PDB entry 6MCP | X-ray diffraction, 2.50 A resolution | chains A and B

== Chain A ==
Name: LegK7
Organism: Legionella pneumophila subsp. pneumophila
Notes: EC 2.7.11.1
UniProt: Q5ZU83 (Q5ZU83_LEGPH); residues 11-530 here = UniProt positions 11-530
Amino-acid sequence (523 residues; numbered 8 to 530; the number before each row is that of its first residue):
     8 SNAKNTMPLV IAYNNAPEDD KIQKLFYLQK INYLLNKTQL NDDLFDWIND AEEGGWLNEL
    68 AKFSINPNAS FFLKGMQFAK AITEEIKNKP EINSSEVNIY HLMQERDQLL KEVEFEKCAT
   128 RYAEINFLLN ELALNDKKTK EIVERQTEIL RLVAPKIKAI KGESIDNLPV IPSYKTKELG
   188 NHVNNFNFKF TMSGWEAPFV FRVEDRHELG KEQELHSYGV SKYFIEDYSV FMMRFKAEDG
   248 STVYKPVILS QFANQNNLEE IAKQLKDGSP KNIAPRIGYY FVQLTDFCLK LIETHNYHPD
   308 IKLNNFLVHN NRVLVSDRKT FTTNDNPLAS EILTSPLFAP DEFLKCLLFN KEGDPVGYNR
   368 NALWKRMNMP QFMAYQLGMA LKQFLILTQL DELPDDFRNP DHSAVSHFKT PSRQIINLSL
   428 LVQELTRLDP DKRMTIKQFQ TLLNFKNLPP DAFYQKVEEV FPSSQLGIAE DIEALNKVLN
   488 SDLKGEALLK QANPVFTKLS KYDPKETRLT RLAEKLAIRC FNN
Unresolved in the structure: 8-9, 530
Sequence notes: expression tag (8-10)
From the paper describing this entry:
  - mutagenesis - D307A: abolished catalytic activity with MOB kinase activator 1A (chain B)
  - catalytic residues: Asp307
  - mutagenesis - P282E, Y286A, N454E: decreased catalytic activity with MOB kinase activator 1A (chain B)
  - mutagenesis - R283A, R420A, K453E: unchanged catalytic activity with MOB kinase activator 1A (chain B)
  - mutagenesis - R319A: decreased stability
  - mutagenesis - D307A: decreased catalytic activity

== Chain B ==
Name: MOB kinase activator 1A
Organism: Homo sapiens
UniProt: Q9H8S9 (MOB1A_HUMAN); residues 33-213 here = UniProt positions 33-213
Amino-acid sequence (187 residues; row label = number of the first residue in the row):
    30 SNAEATLGSG NLRQAVMLPE GEDLNEWIAV NTVDFFNQIN MLYGTITEFC TEASCPVMSA
    90 GPRYEYHWAD GTNIKKPIKC SAPKYIDYLM TWVQDQLDDE TLFPSKIGVP FPKNFMSVAK
   150 TILKRLFRVY AHIYHQHFDS VMQLQEEAHL NTSFKHFIFF VQEFNLIDRR ELAPLQELIE
   210 KLGSKDR
Unresolved in the structure: 30, 214-216
Sequence notes: expression tag (30-32)
Curated features (UniProtKB/Swiss-Prot):
  - binding site (Zn(2+)): Cys79, Cys84, His161, His166
  - modified residue (Phosphothreonine): Thr35, Thr74, Thr181
Bound ions: Zn2+: Cys79, Cys84, His161, His166
From the paper describing this entry:
  - Zn2+ coordination: Cys79, Cys84, His161, His166
  - conformationally variable residues: Glu33 to Gly37
  - post-translational modification sites: Thr35
  - mutagenesis - D63R: decreased catalytic activity with LegK7 (chain A)
  - mutagenesis - T35D (0.96 +/- 0.35 uM), L36D/G37D: increased binding to LegK7 (chain A)
  - mutagenesis - A44L (0.6 +/- 0.2 uM): unchanged binding to LegK7 (chain A)
  - mutagenesis - T74D (Kd of 6.9 +/- 1.2 mu): decreased binding to LegK7 (chain A)
  - mutagenesis - D63A: abolished catalytic activity with LegK7 (chain A)

== Interface between chain A and chain B ==
Pairs across the interface (62; chain A residue first):
  Tyr107(A) with Gln174(B)
  Lys144(A) with Asp168(B)
  Lys145(A) with Met171(B); Gln172(B), hydrogen bond (backbone-side chain); Gln174(B), hydrogen bond; Glu176(B), salt bridge
  Glu148(A) with Gln172(B)
  Ile149(A) with Gln172(B); Gln174(B)
  Arg152(A) with Gln172(B), hydrogen bond
  Lys229(A) with Gln174(B), hydrogen bond
  Ser276(A) with Gln123(B); Asp127(B), hydrogen bond
  Lys278(A) with Val62(B); Leu126(B), hydrogen bond (side chain-backbone); Glu129(B), salt bridge; Phe132(B), hydrogen bond (side chain-backbone); Ser134(B)
  Asn279(A) with Asn66(B), hydrogen bond; Gln123(B), hydrogen bond
  Pro282(A) with Asp63(B); Asn66(B); Gln67(B), hydrogen bond (backbone-side chain)
  Arg283(A) with Asn66(B), hydrogen bond; Asn69(B); Met70(B)
  Tyr286(A) with Gln67(B); Met70(B); Leu71(B), hydrophobic; Thr74(B); His178(B)
  Tyr287(A) with Met70(B)
  Val289(A) with Leu36(B), hydrophobic; His178(B)
  Gln290(A) with His178(B)
  Asp293(A) with Leu36(B)
  Asn317(A) with Thr74(B)
  Asn318(A) with Met70(B); Thr74(B)
  Arg319(A) with Thr74(B); Glu175(B), salt bridge; His178(B), hydrogen bond
  Arg420(A) with Glu51(B), salt bridge; Glu55(B)
  Gln447(A) with Gly37(B), hydrogen bond (side chain-backbone); Ser38(B)
  Thr448(A) with Gly39(B)
  Asn451(A) with Ser38(B); Gly39(B), hydrogen bond (side chain-backbone); Leu41(B); Ala44(B)
  Phe452(A) with Asn40(B); Gln43(B); Ala44(B), hydrophobic
  Lys453(A) with Asp63(B), salt bridge
  Asn454(A) with Trp56(B); Val59(B); Asn60(B), hydrogen bond; Asp63(B), hydrogen bond
  Leu455(A) with Pro48(B), hydrophobic
  Pro456(A) with Pro48(B); Glu51(B)
Also at the interface, not in a pair above, chain A (32 interface residues in all): Tyr230, Gln421, Lys444
Also at the interface, not in a pair above, chain B (38 interface residues in all): Phe65, Gly73, His185
Interface features reported in the paper:
  - pairs named by the authors: Pro282(A)-Asp63(B), Arg420(A)-Glu51(B) (salt bridge), Lys453(A)-Asp63(B) (salt bridge)
  - interface residues, chain A: Asn317(A)
  - hot spots on chain A (mutagenesis) - P282E, Y286A: abolished binding to MOB kinase activator 1A (chain B)
  - interface residues, chain B: Thr74(B)
  - hot spots on chain B (mutagenesis) - D63A: abolished binding to LegK7 (chain A)

== Overview ==
32 residues of chain A face 38 of chain B across their interface, with 16 hydrogen bonds and 5 salt bridges.
Polar pairs include Lys145(A)-Glu176(B), Lys278(A)-Glu129(B) and Arg319(A)-Glu175(B). The authors report a
contact between Pro282(A) and Asp63(B); salt bridges between Arg420(A) and Glu51(B) and Lys453(A) and
Asp63(B). From the paper: the catalytic residue Asp307(A); P282E, Y286A and N454E of chain A reduce catalytic
activity with MOB kinase activator 1A (chain B); 14 substitutions were tested in all.
Here chain A is LegK7 (Legionella pneumophila subsp. pneumophila) and chain B is MOB kinase activator 1A (Homo
sapiens). Entry 6MCP (L. pneumophila effector kinase LegK7 (AMP-PNP bound) in complex with human MOB1A) was
determined by X-ray diffraction together with 6MCQ from the same study.
